Entry 5TGO (X-ray diffraction, 2.35 A resolution); this record covers chains A and B of the 6 polymer chains in the assembly.

== Chain A ==
Protein: Hemagglutinin HA1 chain
Source organism: Influenza A virus
Reference sequence: A0A0J9X252 (A0A0J9X252_9INFA); the construct lacks a stretch of the UniProt sequence and is renumbered around it, so the offset changes along the chain: 7-129 = UniProt 1-123; 130-158 = UniProt 125-153; 159-263 = UniProt 156-260; 265-276 = UniProt 261-272; 1 more segments
Chain sequence (323 residues; row label = number of the first residue in the row; note: 1 number in that range is skipped by the numbering (no residue carries it; nothing is unmodelled there); a row labelled like 158A-158B holds insertion residues (158A, then the next letters in order)):
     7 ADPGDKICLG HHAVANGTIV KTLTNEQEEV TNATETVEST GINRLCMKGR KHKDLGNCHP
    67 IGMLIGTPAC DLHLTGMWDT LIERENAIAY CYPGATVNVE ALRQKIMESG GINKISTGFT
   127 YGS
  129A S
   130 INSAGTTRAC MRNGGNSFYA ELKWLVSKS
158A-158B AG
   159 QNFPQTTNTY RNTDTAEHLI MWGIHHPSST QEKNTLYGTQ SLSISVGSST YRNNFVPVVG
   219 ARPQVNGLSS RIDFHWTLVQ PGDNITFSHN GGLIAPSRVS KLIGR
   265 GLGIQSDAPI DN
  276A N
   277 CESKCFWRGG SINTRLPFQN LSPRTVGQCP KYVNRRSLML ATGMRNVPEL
Disordered / not traced: 7-10, 326
Construct notes: engineered mutation Ala158A (Lys154 in A0A0J9X252), Thr193 (Asp190 in A0A0J9X252), Leu226 (Gln223 in A0A0J9X252), Ser228 (Gly225 in A0A0J9X252)
Disulfides: Cys52-Cys277, Cys64-Cys76, Cys97-Cys139, Cys281-Cys305
Covalent attachments: N-acetylglucosamine (NAG) linked to Asn38, Asn242
What the authors report for this chain:
  - mutagenesis - Q226L/G228S, G228S: abolished binding to alpha2-3 sialosides
  - mutagenesis - Q226L/G228S: unchanged binding to human-type alpha2-6 receptors

== Chain B ==
Protein: Hemagglutinin HA2 chain
Source organism: Influenza A virus
Reference sequence: A0A0J9X253 (A0A0J9X253_9INFA); residue numbers follow UniProt; this construct covers 2-174
Chain sequence (180 residues; each row starts with the number of its first residue):
     2 LFGAIAGFLE NGWEGMVDGW YGFRHQNAQG TGQAADYKST QAAIDQITGK LNRLVEKTNT
    62 EFESIESEFS EIEHQIGNVI NWTKDSITDI WTYQAELLVA MENQHTIDMA DSEMLNLYER
   122 VRKQLRQNAE EDGKGCFEIY HACDDSCMES IRNNTYDHSQ YREEALLNRL NINSGRLVPR
Disordered / not traced: 173-181
Construct notes: expression tag (175-181)
Disulfides: Cys144-Cys148

== Interface between chain A and chain B ==
Disulfides between the chains: Cys14(A)-Cys137(B)
Contacting residue pairs - 143 pairs, chain A then chain B:
  Asp11(A) - Gln27(B)
  Asp11(A) - Asn28(B)
  Asp11(A) - Ala29(B)
  Asp11(A) - Glu139(B)
  Asp11(A) - Ile140(B)  hydrogen bond (backbone-backbone)
  Asp11(A) - His142(B)
  Asp11(A) - Ala143(B)
  Asp11(A) - Cys144(B)  hydrogen bond (side chain-backbone)
  Lys12(A) - His26(B)
  Lys12(A) - Gln27(B)  hydrogen bond (backbone-backbone)
  Lys12(A) - Lys135(B)
  Lys12(A) - Phe138(B)
  Lys12(A) - Met149(B)
  Ile13(A) - Phe24(B)  hydrophobic
  Ile13(A) - Arg25(B)
  Ile13(A) - Cys137(B)
  Ile13(A) - Phe138(B)  hydrogen bond (backbone-backbone)
  Ile13(A) - Ile140(B)  hydrophobic
  Cys14(A) - Trp14(B)
  Cys14(A) - Gly23(B)
  Cys14(A) - Phe24(B)
  Cys14(A) - Arg25(B)  hydrogen bond (backbone-backbone)
  Cys14(A) - Cys137(B)  disulfide
  Leu15(A) - Leu10(B)
  Leu15(A) - Trp14(B)
  Leu15(A) - Gly23(B)
  Leu15(A) - Phe24(B)  hydrophobic
  Leu15(A) - Leu118(B)  hydrophobic
  Leu15(A) - Tyr119(B)  hydrophobic
  Leu15(A) - Gly136(B)  hydrogen bond (backbone-backbone)
  Leu15(A) - Phe138(B)  hydrophobic
  Gly16(A) - Trp14(B)
  Gly16(A) - Met17(B)
  Gly16(A) - Tyr22(B)
  Gly16(A) - Gly23(B)  hydrogen bond (backbone-backbone)
  Gly16(A) - Met115(B)
  His17(A) - Ile6(B)
  His17(A) - Leu10(B)
  His17(A) - Asn12(B)
  His17(A) - Gly13(B)  hydrogen bond (side chain-backbone)
  His17(A) - Trp14(B)  hydrogen bond (backbone-backbone)
  His17(A) - Met17(B)
  His17(A) - Trp21(B)
  His17(A) - Met115(B)
  His18(A) - Trp14(B)
  His18(A) - Met17(B)
  His18(A) - Gly20(B)
  His18(A) - Trp21(B)  hydrogen bond (backbone-backbone)
  Ala19(A) - Gly13(B)
  Ala19(A) - Trp14(B)  hydrogen bond (backbone-backbone)
  Ala19(A) - Glu15(B)
  Ala21(A) - Glu15(B)
  Val26(A) - Asn104(B)
  Lys27(A) - Glu97(B)  salt bridge
  Lys27(A) - Val100(B)
  Lys27(A) - Ala101(B)
  Lys27(A) - Asn104(B)  hydrogen bond (backbone-side chain)
  Thr28(A) - Ala101(B)
  Thr28(A) - Asn104(B)
  Thr28(A) - Gln105(B)
  Thr28(A) - Ile108(B)
  Leu29(A) - Ala101(B)  hydrogen bond (backbone-backbone)
  Leu29(A) - Met102(B)  hydrophobic
  Leu29(A) - Gln105(B)
  Thr30(A) - Gln105(B)  hydrogen bond
  Glu34(A) - Ile108(B)
  Thr42(A) - Leu55(B)
  Thr42(A) - Val100(B)
  Glu89(A) - Phe70(B)
  Arg90(A) - Phe70(B)
  Glu91(A) - Phe70(B)
  Glu106(A) - Ser71(B)
  Arg109(A) - Ser68(B)
  Glu114(A) - Glu64(B)
  Arg263(A) - Glu64(B)  salt bridge
  Gly265(A) - Glu64(B)
  Leu266(A) - Glu62(B)
  Gln269(A) - Glu67(B)
  Gln269(A) - Ser68(B)  hydrogen bond
  Gln269(A) - Glu69(B)  hydrogen bond (side chain-backbone)
  Gln269(A) - Phe70(B)
  Ser270(A) - Phe70(B)
  Asp271(A) - Phe70(B)
  Arg284(A) - Glu69(B)  salt bridge
  Arg284(A) - Phe70(B)
  Arg291(A) - Val56(B)
  Pro293(A) - Leu55(B)  hydrophobic
  Phe294(A) - Trp92(B)  hydrophobic
  Phe294(A) - Ala96(B)  hydrophobic
  Arg300(A) - Glu67(B)  salt bridge
  Arg300(A) - Ser68(B)
  Arg300(A) - Glu69(B)  salt bridge
  Val302(A) - Phe63(B)
  Val302(A) - Glu64(B)
  Val302(A) - Ser65(B)
  Gly303(A) - Thr61(B)
  Gly303(A) - Glu62(B)
  Gly303(A) - Phe63(B)  hydrogen bond (backbone-backbone)
  Gln304(A) - Asn60(B)
  Gln304(A) - Thr61(B)
  Gln304(A) - Glu62(B)  hydrogen bond
  Cys305(A) - Asn60(B)
  Lys307(A) - Phe63(B)
  Lys307(A) - Trp92(B)
  Tyr308(A) - Thr89(B)
  Tyr308(A) - Trp92(B)
  Val309(A) - Trp92(B)
  Val309(A) - Thr93(B)
  Asn310(A) - Thr89(B)
  Asn310(A) - Thr93(B)  hydrogen bond (backbone-side chain)
  Arg311(A) - Thr93(B)
  Arg311(A) - Glu97(B)  salt bridge
  Leu314(A) - Ala96(B)  hydrophobic
  Leu314(A) - Glu97(B)
  Met315(A) - Val100(B)
  Met315(A) - Asn104(B)  hydrogen bond (backbone-side chain)
  Leu316(A) - Leu52(B)  hydrophobic
  Leu316(A) - Glu103(B)
  Leu316(A) - Asn104(B)
  Ala317(A) - Asn104(B)  hydrogen bond (backbone-side chain)
  Ala317(A) - Thr107(B)
  Thr318(A) - Trp21(B)
  Thr318(A) - Ile48(B)
  Thr318(A) - Leu52(B)
  Gly319(A) - Trp21(B)
  Gly319(A) - Thr107(B)
  Met320(A) - Ile6(B)  hydrophobic
  Met320(A) - Trp21(B)
  Met320(A) - Tyr22(B)  hydrophobic
  Met320(A) - Ala111(B)  hydrophobic
  Arg321(A) - Leu2(B)
  Arg321(A) - Ala7(B)
  Arg321(A) - Ile108(B)
  Val323(A) - Ile6(B)
  Val323(A) - Glu11(B)
  Val323(A) - Asn12(B)
  Val323(A) - Gly13(B)  hydrogen bond (backbone-backbone)
  Pro324(A) - Asn12(B)
  Pro324(A) - Glu15(B)
  Glu325(A) - Asn12(B)
  Glu325(A) - Gly13(B)
  Glu325(A) - Trp14(B)
  Glu325(A) - Glu15(B)  hydrogen bond (side chain-backbone)
Other interface residues (no listed pair), chain A (59 interface residues in all): Val20, Val36, Thr40, Leu292, Pro299
Other interface residues (no listed pair), chain B (71 interface residues in all): Gly16, Lys58, Lys85, Asp90, Leu98, Asp109, Val122, Asp133, Ile152

== Summary ==
The interface between chain A and chain B involves 59 residues on one side and 71 on the other, with 1
disulfide bond, 23 hydrogen bonds and 6 salt bridges. Polar pairs include Lys27(A)-Glu97(B),
Arg263(A)-Glu64(B) and Arg284(A)-Glu69(B). From the paper: Q226L/G228S and G228S of chain A abolish binding to
alpha2-3 sialosides; Q226L/G228S of chain A leave binding to human-type alpha2-6 receptors unchanged.
Here chain A is Hemagglutinin HA1 chain and chain B is Hemagglutinin HA2 chain, both from Influenza A virus.
Entry 5TGO (Crystal structure of H10 hemagglutinin mutant (K158aA-D193T-Q226L-G228S) from Jiangxi-Donghu
(2013) H10N8 influenza virus) was determined by X-ray diffraction together with 5TGU, 5TGV, 5TH0, 5TH1, 5THB,
5THC and 5THF from the same study.
